9BZ9 - chains A and B of the 4 polymer chains in the assembly; structure by electron microscopy, 4.64 A resolution (low resolution: residue-level contacts below are approximate; hydrogen-bond / salt-bridge calls are withheld).

[Chain A (and B)]
Molecule: Ribonucleoside-diphosphate reductase subunit alpha
Source organism: Bacillus subtilis
Notes: EC 1.17.4.1; chain B of this document is another copy of the same molecule, construct and numbering; everything in this record applies to it too
UniProt: P50620 (RIR1_BACSU); residue numbers follow UniProt; this construct covers 1-700
Chain sequence (700 residues; numbered 1 to 700; the number before each row is that of its first residue):
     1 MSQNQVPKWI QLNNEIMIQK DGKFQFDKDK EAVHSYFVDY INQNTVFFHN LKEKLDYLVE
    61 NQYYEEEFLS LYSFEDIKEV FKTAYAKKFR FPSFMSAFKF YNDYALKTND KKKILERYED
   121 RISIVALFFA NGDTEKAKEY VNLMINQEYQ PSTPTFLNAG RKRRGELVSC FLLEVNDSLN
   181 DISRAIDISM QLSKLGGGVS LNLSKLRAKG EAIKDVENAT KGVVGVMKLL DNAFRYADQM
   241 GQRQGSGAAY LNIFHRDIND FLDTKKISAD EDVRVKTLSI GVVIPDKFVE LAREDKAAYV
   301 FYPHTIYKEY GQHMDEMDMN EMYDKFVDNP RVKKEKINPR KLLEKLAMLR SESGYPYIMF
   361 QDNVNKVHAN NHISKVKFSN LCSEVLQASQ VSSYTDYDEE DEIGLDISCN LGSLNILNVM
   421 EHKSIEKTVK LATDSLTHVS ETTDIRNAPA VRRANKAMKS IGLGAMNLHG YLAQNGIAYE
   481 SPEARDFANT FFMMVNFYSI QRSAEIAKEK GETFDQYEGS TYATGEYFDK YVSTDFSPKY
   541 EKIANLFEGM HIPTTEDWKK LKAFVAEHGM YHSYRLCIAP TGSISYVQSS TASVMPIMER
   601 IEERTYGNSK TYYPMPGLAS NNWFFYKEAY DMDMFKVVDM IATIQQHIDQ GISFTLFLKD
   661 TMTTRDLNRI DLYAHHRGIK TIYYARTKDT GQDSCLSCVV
Disordered / not traced: 1-5, 689-700
Swiss-Prot annotation at these positions:
  - active site: Asn-380 (Proton acceptor), Cys-382 (Cysteine radical intermediate), Glu-384 (Proton acceptor)
  - binding site (substrate): Thr-153, Ser-169, Cys-170, Gly-198, Asn-380 to Glu-384, Pro-580 to Ile-584
  - site: Cys-170 (Important for hydrogen atom transfer), Asp-177 (Allosteric effector binding), Arg-207 (Allosteric effector binding), Cys-409 (Important for hydrogen atom transfer), Tyr-683 (Important for electron transfer), Tyr-684 (Important for electron transfer), Cys-695 (Interacts with thioredoxin/glutaredoxin), Cys-698 (Interacts with thioredoxin/glutaredoxin)
  - mutagenesis: His-255 (H255Y: In ts-A 73; temperature-sensitive lethal mutation)
Small-molecule neighbours:
  - ATP (adenosine-5'-triphosphate): Val-33, His-34, Phe-37, Asn-42, Phe-89, Arg-90, Phe-91, Arg-117
  - GDP (guanosine-5'-diphosphate): Val-46, Phe-47, Phe-48, His-49, Asn-50, Leu-51, Lys-54, Lys-78, Phe-81, Lys-82, Tyr-85, Asp-120
  - dTTP (TTP), molecule 1: Asp-177, Ser-178, Leu-179, Ile-182, Leu-206, Arg-207, Ala-212, Ile-213, Lys-214, Ala-219, Thr-220, Lys-221, His-304
  - dTTP (TTP), molecule 2: Lys-194, Tyr-236, Ala-237, Asp-238, Met-240
What the authors report for this chain:
  - catalytic residues: Cys-382, Tyr-684 (citing earlier work)

[Chain A / chain B interface]
Residue-residue contacts - 59 pairs, chain A then chain B:
  Leu-179(A) with Met-190(B); Gln-191(B); Lys-194(B); Tyr-236(B)
  Asn-180(A) with Gln-191(B); Asn-447(B)
  Ile-182(A) with Tyr-236(B)
  Ser-183(A) with Asp-187(B); Met-190(B)
  Arg-184(A) with Arg-184(B)
  Asp-187(A) with Ser-183(B)
  Met-190(A) with Leu-179(B); Leu-229(B)
  Gln-191(A) with Leu-179(B); Asn-180(B)
  Lys-194(A) with Leu-179(B)
  Ile-213(A) with Met-240(B)
  Val-216(A) with Met-240(B)
  Ala-219(A) with Met-240(B)
  Lys-221(A) with Arg-235(B); Tyr-236(B); Asp-238(B)
  Gly-225(A) with Tyr-236(B)
  Val-226(A) with Tyr-236(B)
  Lys-228(A) with Asn-232(B)
  Leu-229(A) with Asn-232(B); Ala-233(B); Tyr-236(B)
  Asn-232(A) with Lys-228(B); Leu-229(B); Asn-232(B)
  Ala-233(A) with Leu-229(B)
  Arg-235(A) with Lys-221(B)
  Tyr-236(A) with Ile-182(B); Lys-221(B); Gly-225(B); Val-226(B); Leu-229(B)
  Asp-238(A) with Lys-221(B)
  Met-240(A) with Ile-213(B); Ala-219(B)
  Gly-241(A) with Ala-219(B)
  Asp-396(A) with Arg-446(B); Asn-447(B)
  Tyr-397(A) with Asp-401(B); Ile-403(B); Arg-446(B); Asn-447(B); Pro-449(B)
  Asp-398(A) with Arg-452(B)
  Asp-401(A) with Tyr-397(B)
  Ile-403(A) with Tyr-397(B)
  Arg-446(A) with Asp-396(B); Tyr-397(B)
  Asn-447(A) with Asn-180(B); Asp-396(B); Tyr-397(B)
  Pro-449(A) with Tyr-397(B)
  Arg-452(A) with Asp-398(B)
Also at the interface, not in a pair above, chain A (38 interface residues in all): Ile-186, Asn-218, Gly-222, Gln-242, Tyr-394
Also at the interface, not in a pair above, chain B (37 interface residues in all): Arg-163, Ile-186, Lys-214, Val-216, Asn-218, Gly-222

[Summary]
38 residues of chain A and 37 residues of chain B are in contact. Ligands of chain A: ATP, GDP and dTTP.
UniProt lists 3 active-site residues, 14 substrate-binding residues and one mutagenesis site on chain A. From
the paper: catalytic residues Cys-382(A) and Tyr-684(A).
Both chains are Ribonucleoside-diphosphate reductase subunit alpha (Bacillus subtilis). Entry 9BZ9 (Class 15
model for combined refinement of Bacillus subtilis ribonucleotide reductase complex) was determined by
electron microscopy, deposited together with 9BW3, 9BWX, 9BX2, 9BX3, 9BX6, 9BX8 and 39 further entries.
